Entry 3BL6 (X-ray diffraction, 1.70 A resolution); this record covers chain A.

== Chain A ==
Molecule: 5'-methylthioadenosine nucleosidase/S-adenosylhomocysteine nucleosidase
Source organism: Staphylococcus aureus
Notes: EC 3.2.2.9, 3.2.2.16
UniProt: Q99TQ0 (Q99TQ0_STAAM); residue numbers follow UniProt; this construct covers 1-228
Amino-acid sequence (230 residues; row label = number of the first residue in the row; numbers below 1 keep their minus sign (Ala-1 is residue -1)):
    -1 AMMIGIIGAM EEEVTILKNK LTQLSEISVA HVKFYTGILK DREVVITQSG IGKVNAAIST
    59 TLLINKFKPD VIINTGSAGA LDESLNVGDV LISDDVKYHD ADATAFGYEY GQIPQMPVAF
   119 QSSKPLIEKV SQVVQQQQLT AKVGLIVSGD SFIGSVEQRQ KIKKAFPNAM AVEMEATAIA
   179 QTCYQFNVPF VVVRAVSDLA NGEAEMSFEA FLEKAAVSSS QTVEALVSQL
Differences from the reference sequence: expression tag (-1 to 0)
Ligand contacts: FMC ((1S)-1-(7-amino-1H-pyrazolo[4,3-d]pyrimidin-3-yl)-1,4-anhydro-D-ribitol): Ala7, Met8, Glu11, Ile49, Ser75, Ala76, Gly77, Phe104, Pro112, Ser149, Phe150, Ile151, Val170, Glu171, Met172, Glu173, Arg192, Ser195, Asp196, Ala198, Phe206
Curated features (UniProtKB/Swiss-Prot):
  - active site: Glu11 (Proton acceptor), Asp196 (Proton donor)
  - binding site (substrate): Gly77, Ile151, Met172, Glu173
Reported in the primary citation:
  - binding site for FMC: Met8, Glu11, Ile49, Ser75, Phe104, Pro112, Phe150, Met172, Glu173, Arg192, Asp196, Phe206
  - contacts within the chain: Ser195-Asp196 (hydrogen bond), Asp196-Ala198 (backbone contact)
  - catalytic residues: Glu11, Asp196

== Overview ==
Bound to chain A: compound FMC. UniProt lists active-site residues Glu11 and Asp196 and 4 substrate-binding
residues. The paper reports catalytic residues Glu11 and Asp196; a binding site for FMC at Met8, Glu11 and
Ile49 among others.
Chain A is 5'-methylthioadenosine nucleosidase/S-adenosylhomocysteine nucleosidase (Staphylococcus aureus);
the structure, Crystal structure of Staphylococcus aureus 5'-methylthioadenosine/S-adenosylhomocysteine
nucleosidase in complex with formycin A, was determined by X-ray diffraction, deposited together with 3DF9.
